PDB entry 3BLX | X-ray diffraction, 2.70 A resolution | chains F and G of the 8 polymer chains in the assembly

[Chain F]
Name: Isocitrate dehydrogenase [NAD] subunit 2
Source organism: Saccharomyces cerevisiae
Notes: EC 1.1.1.41
UniProtKB: P28241 (IDH2_YEAST); residues 1-354 here correspond to UniProt positions 16-369 (UniProt number = residue number + 15)
Chain sequence (354 residues; row label = number of the first residue in the row):
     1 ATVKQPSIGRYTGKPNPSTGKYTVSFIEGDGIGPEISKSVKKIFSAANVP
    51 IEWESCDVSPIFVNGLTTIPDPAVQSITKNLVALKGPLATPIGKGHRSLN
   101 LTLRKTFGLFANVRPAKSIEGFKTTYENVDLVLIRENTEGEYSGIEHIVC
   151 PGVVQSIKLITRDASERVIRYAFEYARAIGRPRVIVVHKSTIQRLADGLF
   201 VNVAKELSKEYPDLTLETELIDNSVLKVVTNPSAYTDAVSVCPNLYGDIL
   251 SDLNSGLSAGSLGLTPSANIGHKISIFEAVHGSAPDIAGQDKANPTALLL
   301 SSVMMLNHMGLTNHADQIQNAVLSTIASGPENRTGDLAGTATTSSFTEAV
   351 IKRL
Disordered / not traced: 1-4, 92-96
Curated features (UniProtKB/Swiss-Prot):
  - binding site (substrate): R104, R114, R135, D222
  - binding site (Mg(2+)): D222, D248, D252
  - site (Critical for catalysis): Y142, K189
  - modified residue (Phosphothreonine): T90, T138, T312, T334
From the paper describing this entry:
  - catalytic residues: R104, R114, R135, Y142, D248, D252 (by similarity / conservation)
  - mutagenesis - C150A, C150S: increased catalytic activity on isocitrate

[Chain G]
Name: Isocitrate dehydrogenase [NAD] subunit 1
Source organism: Saccharomyces cerevisiae
Notes: EC 1.1.1.41
UniProtKB: P28834 (IDH1_YEAST); residues 1-349 here correspond to UniProt positions 12-360 (UniProt number = residue number + 11)
Chain sequence (349 residues; each row starts with the number of its first residue):
     1 ATAAQAERTLPKKYGGRFTVTLIPGDGVGKEITDSVRTIFEAENIPIDWE
    51 TINIKQTDHKEGVYEAVESLKRNKIGLKGLWHTPADQTGHGSLNVALRKQ
   101 LDIYANVALFKSLKGVKTRIPDIDLIVIRENTEGEFSGLEHESVPGVVES
   151 LKVMTRPKTERIARFAFDFAKKYNRKSVTAVHKANIMKLGDGLFRNIITE
   201 IGQKEYPDIDVSSIIVDNASMQAVAKPHQFDVLVTPSMYGTILGNIGAAL
   251 IGGPGLVAGANFGRDYAVFEPGSRHVGLDIKGQNVANPTAMILSSTLMLN
   301 HLGLNEYATRISKAVHETIAEGKHTTRDIGGSSSTTDFTNEIINKLSTM
Disordered / not traced: 1-12, 278-280
Curated features (UniProtKB/Swiss-Prot):
  - binding site (substrate): R98, R129, D217
  - binding site (Mg(2+)): D217
  - site: K183 (Critical for catalysis)

[Interface between chain F and chain G]
Contacting residue pairs - 11 pairs, chain F then chain G:
  S143(F) with S143(G)
  I145(F) with H141(G); S143(G)
  H147(F) with L139(G); L151(G)
  V149(F) with V153(G), hydrophobic
  I157(F) with L139(G), hydrophobic; H141(G); L151(G), hydrophobic
  L159(F) with S143(G); V144(G), hydrophobic
Also at the interface, not in a pair above, chain F (7 interface residues in all): Q155
Also at the interface, not in a pair above, chain G (7 interface residues in all): E149

[Overview]
Chain F and chain G each contribute 7 residues to their interface. From UniProt: 4 substrate-binding residues
and 3 Mg2+-binding residues on chain F; 3 substrate-binding residues and Mg2+-binding residue D217(G) on chain
G. The paper reports catalytic residues R104(F), R114(F) and R135(F) among others; C150A and C150S of chain F
increase catalytic activity on isocitrate.
Here chain F is Isocitrate dehydrogenase [NAD] subunit 2 and chain G is Isocitrate dehydrogenase [NAD] subunit
1, both from Saccharomyces cerevisiae. Entry 3BLX (Yeast Isocitrate Dehydrogenase (Apo Form)) was determined
by X-ray diffraction, deposited together with 3BLV and 3BLW.
